Entry 4YMV (X-ray diffraction, 3.00 A resolution); this record covers chains J and A of the 4 polymer chains in the assembly.

== Chain J (and A) ==
Molecule: ABC-type polar amino acid transport system, ATPase component
From: Caldanaerobacter subterraneus subsp. tengcongensis MB4
Notes: chain A of this document is another copy of the same molecule, construct and numbering; everything in this record applies to it too
UniProt: Q8RCC2 (Q8RCC2_CALS4); numbering as in UniProt (aligned over 1-240)
Chain sequence (240 residues; row label = number of the first residue in the row):
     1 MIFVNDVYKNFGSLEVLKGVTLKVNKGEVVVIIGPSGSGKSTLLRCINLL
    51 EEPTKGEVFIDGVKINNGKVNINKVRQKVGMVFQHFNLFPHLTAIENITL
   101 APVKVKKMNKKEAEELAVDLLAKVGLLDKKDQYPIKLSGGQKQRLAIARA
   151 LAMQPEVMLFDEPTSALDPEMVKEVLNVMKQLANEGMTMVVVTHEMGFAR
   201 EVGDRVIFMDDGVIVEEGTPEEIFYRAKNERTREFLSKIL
Small-molecule neighbours: ATP (adenosine-5'-triphosphate): Phe11, Leu14, Val16, Pro35, Ser36, Gly37, Ser38, Gly39, Lys40, Ser41, Thr42, Gln84, Glu162, His194

== Interface between chain J and chain A ==
Residue-residue contacts (24):
  Pro35(J) with Glu170(A)
  Ser36(J) with Asp168(A), hydrogen bond; Glu170(A)
  Asp168(J) with Ser36(A), hydrogen bond
  Pro169(J) with His194(A); Ile239(A), hydrophobic
  Glu170(J) with Pro35(A); Ser36(A), hydrogen bond (side chain-backbone); Phe235(A); Lys238(A)
  Lys173(J) with Ser237(A); Lys238(A), hydrogen bond (side chain-backbone); Ile239(A); Leu240(A), hydrogen bond (side chain-backbone)
  His194(J) with Pro169(A)
  Phe235(J) with Glu170(A)
  Ser237(J) with Lys173(A), hydrogen bond (backbone-side chain)
  Lys238(J) with Pro169(A); Glu170(A); Lys173(A), hydrogen bond (backbone-side chain)
  Ile239(J) with Pro169(A); Glu170(A); Lys173(A)
  Leu240(J) with Lys173(A), hydrogen bond (backbone-side chain)

== Overview ==
The chain J/chain A interface involves 12 residues from each chain, with 8 hydrogen bonds. Polar contacts
include Ser36(J)-Asp168(A), Glu170(J)-Ser36(A) and Lys173(J)-Lys238(A). Chain J binds ATP.
Both chains are ABC-type polar amino acid transport system, ATPase component (Caldanaerobacter subterraneus
subsp. tengcongensis MB4). Entry 4YMV (Crystal structure of an amino acid ABC transporter with ATPs) was
determined by X-ray diffraction together with 4YMS, 4YMT, 4YMU, 4YMW and 4YMX from the same study.
